PDB entry 1ZHT | X-ray diffraction, 1.90 A resolution | chain A

# Chain A
Molecule: KES1 protein
Source organism: Saccharomyces cerevisiae
Reference sequence: P35844 (KES1_YEAST); numbering as in UniProt (aligned over 2-434)
Chain sequence (438 residues; each row starts with the number of its first residue; numbers below 1 keep their minus sign (Gly-3 is residue -3)):
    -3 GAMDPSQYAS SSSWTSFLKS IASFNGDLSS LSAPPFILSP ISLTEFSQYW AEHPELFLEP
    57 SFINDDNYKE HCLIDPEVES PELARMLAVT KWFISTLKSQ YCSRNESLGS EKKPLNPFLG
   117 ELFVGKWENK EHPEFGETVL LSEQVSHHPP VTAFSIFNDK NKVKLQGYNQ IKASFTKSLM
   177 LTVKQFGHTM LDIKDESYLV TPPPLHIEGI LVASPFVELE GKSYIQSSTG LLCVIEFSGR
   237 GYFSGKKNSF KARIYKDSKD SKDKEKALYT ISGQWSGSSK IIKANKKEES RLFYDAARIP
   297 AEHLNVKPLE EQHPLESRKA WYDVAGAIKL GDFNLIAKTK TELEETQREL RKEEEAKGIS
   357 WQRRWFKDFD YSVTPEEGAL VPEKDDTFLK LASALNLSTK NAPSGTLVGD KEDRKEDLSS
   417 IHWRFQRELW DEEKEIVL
Disordered / not traced: -3 to -2
Differences from the reference sequence: cloning artifact (-3 to 1)
Ligand contacts: 7-hydroxycholesterol (HCR): Phe13, Leu24, Ile33, Leu39, Phe42, Trp46, Gln96, Tyr97, Arg100, Glu107, Lys108, Lys109, Pro110, Asn165, Ile167, Leu177, Val179, Gln181, Leu201, Ile203, Pro211, Val213
UniProt features mapped onto this chain:
  - region: Ser7 to Ala29 (ALPS motif)
  - binding site (a 1,2-diacyl-sn-glycero-3-phospho-(1D-myo-inositol 4-phosphate)): Leu24 to Ala29, Lys109 to Asn112, His143, His144, Lys336, Glu340, Arg344
  - binding site (20-hydroxycholesterol): Gln96
  - binding site (25-hydroxycholesterol): Gln96
  - binding site (7beta-hydroxycholesterol): Gln96, Arg100
  - binding site (cholesterol): Gln96
  - binding site (ergosterol): Gln96
  - modified residue: Thr370 (Phosphothreonine), Ser389 (Phosphoserine)
Reported in the primary citation:
  - binding site for 7-hydroxycholesterol: Gln96
  - mutagenesis - Y97F, K109A, L111D, E117A, H143A/H144A, K336A: abolished growth
  - mutagenesis - K168A: unchanged growth

# In short
Chain A binds 7-hydroxycholesterol. UniProt lists 15 residues binding
1,2-diacyl-sn-glycero-3-phospho-(1D-myo-inositol 4-phosphate), residue binding 20-hydroxycholesterol Gln96,
residue binding 25-hydroxycholesterol Gln96 and residues binding 7beta-hydroxycholesterol Gln96 and Arg100.
From the paper: a binding site for 7-hydroxycholesterol at Gln96; Y97F, K109A and L111D, among others, abolish
growth; 7 substitutions were tested in all.
Chain A is KES1 protein (Saccharomyces cerevisiae); the structure, Structure of yeast oxysterol binding
protein Osh4 in complex with 7-hydroxycholesterol, was determined by X-ray diffraction together with 1ZHW,
1ZHX, 1ZHY and 1ZHZ from the same study.
